Entry 2F54 (X-ray diffraction, 2.70 A resolution); this record covers chains A and B of the 5 polymer chains in the assembly.

== Chain A ==
Name: HLA class I histocompatibility antigen
From: Homo sapiens
Notes: fragment: alpha 1, alpha 2, alpha 3, residues 25-298
Reference sequence: P01892 (1A02_HUMAN); residues 1-274 here correspond to UniProt positions 25-298 (UniProt number = residue number + 24)
Chain sequence (274 residues; row label = number of the first residue in the row):
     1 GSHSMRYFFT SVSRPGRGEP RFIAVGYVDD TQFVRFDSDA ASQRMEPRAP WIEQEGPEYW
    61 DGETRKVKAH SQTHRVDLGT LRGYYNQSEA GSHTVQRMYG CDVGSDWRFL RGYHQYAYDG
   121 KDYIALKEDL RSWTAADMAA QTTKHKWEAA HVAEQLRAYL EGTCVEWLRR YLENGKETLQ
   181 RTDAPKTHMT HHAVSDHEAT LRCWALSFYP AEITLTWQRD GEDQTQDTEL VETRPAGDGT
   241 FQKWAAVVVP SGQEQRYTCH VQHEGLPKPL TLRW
Disulfide bonds: Cys101-Cys164, Cys203-Cys259
What the authors report for this chain:
  - conformationally variable residues (side-chain flip): Gln155

== Chain B ==
Name: Beta-2-microglobulin
From: Homo sapiens
Notes: fragment: Beta-2-microglobulin, residues 21-119
Reference sequence: P61769 (B2MG_HUMAN); residues 1-99 here correspond to UniProt positions 21-119 (UniProt number = residue number + 20)
Chain sequence (100 residues; numbered 0 to 99; the number before each row is that of its first residue; numbering starts at 0):
     0 MIQRTPKIQV YSRHPAENGK SNFLNCYVSG FHPSDIEVDL LKNGERIEKV EHSDLSFSKD
    60 WSFYLLYCTE FTPTEKDEYA CRVNHVTLSQ PCIVKWDRDM
Construct notes: cloning artifact (0); engineered mutation Cys67 (Tyr87 in P61769), Cys91 (Lys111 in P61769)
Disulfide bonds: Cys25-Cys80
Curated features (UniProtKB/Swiss-Prot):
  - modified residue: Gln2 (Pyrrolidone carboxylic acid)
  - glycosylation: Ile1 (N-linked (Glc) (glycation) isoleucine), Lys19 (N-linked (Glc) (glycation) lysine), Lys41 (N-linked (Glc) (glycation) lysine), Lys48 (N-linked (Glc) (glycation) lysine), Lys58 (N-linked (Glc) (glycation) lysine), Lys94 (N-linked (Glc) (glycation) lysine)

== Interface between chain A and chain B ==
Pairs across the interface - 49 pairs, chain A then chain B:
  Phe8(A) - Ser55(B)
  Phe8(A) - Phe56(B)  hydrophobic
  Phe9(A) - Phe56(B)
  Thr10(A) - Phe56(B)
  Thr10(A) - Phe62(B)
  Ile23(A) - Leu54(B)  hydrophobic
  Val25(A) - Leu54(B)
  Tyr27(A) - Ser55(B)
  Tyr27(A) - Tyr63(B)  hydrogen bond
  Gln32(A) - Asp53(B)
  Arg35(A) - Asp53(B)  salt bridge
  Arg48(A) - Asp53(B)  salt bridge
  Gln96(A) - His31(B)
  Gln96(A) - Phe56(B)
  Gln96(A) - Trp60(B)  hydrogen bond (side chain-backbone)
  Gln96(A) - Phe62(B)
  Arg97(A) - Phe56(B)
  Gln115(A) - Trp60(B)
  Tyr116(A) - Trp60(B)
  Ala117(A) - Trp60(B)
  Asp119(A) - Ile1(B)
  Asp119(A) - His31(B)
  Gly120(A) - Arg3(B)
  Gly120(A) - His31(B)  hydrogen bond (backbone-side chain)
  Gly120(A) - Asp59(B)
  Gly120(A) - Trp60(B)
  Asp122(A) - Trp60(B)  hydrogen bond
  His192(A) - Asp98(B)  salt bridge
  Arg202(A) - Asp98(B)  hydrogen bond (side chain-backbone)
  Arg202(A) - Met99(B)
  Trp204(A) - Asp98(B)
  Trp204(A) - Met99(B)
  Val231(A) - Gln8(B)
  Glu232(A) - Lys6(B)
  Glu232(A) - Gln8(B)  hydrogen bond (backbone-side chain)
  Glu232(A) - Tyr26(B)  hydrogen bond
  Glu232(A) - Ser28(B)  hydrogen bond
  Arg234(A) - Gln8(B)  hydrogen bond
  Arg234(A) - Tyr10(B)
  Arg234(A) - Tyr26(B)
  Arg234(A) - Met99(B)  hydrogen bond (side chain-backbone)
  Pro235(A) - Tyr10(B)  hydrogen bond (backbone-side chain)
  Pro235(A) - Tyr26(B)
  Ala236(A) - Arg12(B)
  Ala236(A) - Asn24(B)
  Gln242(A) - Tyr10(B)
  Gln242(A) - Ser11(B)
  Gln242(A) - Arg12(B)
  Trp244(A) - Met99(B)
Other interface residues (no listed pair), chain A (33 interface residues in all): Thr94, Met98, Lys121, Thr233, Gly237, Asp238
Other interface residues (no listed pair), chain B (23 interface residues in all): His13, Leu65

== Summary ==
33 residues of chain A face 23 of chain B across their interface, with 11 hydrogen bonds and 3 salt bridges.
Polar pairs include Arg35(A)-Asp53(B), Arg48(A)-Asp53(B) and His192(A)-Asp98(B). The paper reports
conformational variability at Gln155(A).
Chain A is HLA class I histocompatibility antigen and chain B is Beta-2-microglobulin, both from Homo sapiens;
the structure, Directed evolution of human T cell receptor CDR2 residues by phage display dramatically
enhances affinity for ..., was determined by X-ray diffraction together with 2F53 from the same study.
